8B9Z - chains Z and e of the 43 polymer chains in the assembly; structure by electron microscopy, 3.28 A resolution.

# Chain Z
Molecule: NADH dehydrogenase [ubiquinone] 1 alpha subcomplex subunit 13
From: Drosophila melanogaster
UniProt: Q9W402 (Q9W402_DROME); residue numbers follow UniProt; this construct covers 9-154
Amino-acid sequence (146 residues; row label = number of the first residue in the row):
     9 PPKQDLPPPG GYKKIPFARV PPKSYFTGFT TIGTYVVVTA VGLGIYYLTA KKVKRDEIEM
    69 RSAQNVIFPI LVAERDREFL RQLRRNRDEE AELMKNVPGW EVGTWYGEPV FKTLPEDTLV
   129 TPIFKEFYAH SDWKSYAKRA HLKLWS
Residues lining bound ligands: 1,2-Distearoyl-sn-glycerophosphoethanolamine (3PE): Ile40, Tyr43, Val44

# Chain e
Molecule: NADH dehydrogenase [ubiquinone] iron-sulfur protein 5
From: Drosophila melanogaster
UniProt: Q7K1C0 (Q7K1C0_DROME); residue numbers follow UniProt; this construct covers 2-101
Amino-acid sequence (100 residues; numbered 2 to 101; the number before each row is that of its first residue):
     2 SLTPFLRLPL TDLTGCLINH QTYDKCGKFE MKMMECFEAY GLERGKRECA DLISDFQECV
    62 GMQKQLMRFH AMRNERYKQW LKGERKGQEF FADPPRVDAY

# Interface between chain Z and chain e
Contacting residue pairs (63; chain Z residue first):
  Glu82(Z) with Arg97(e), salt bridge; Asp99(e)
  Arg83(Z) with Ala100(e); Tyr101(e), hydrogen bond (side chain-backbone)
  Glu86(Z) with Arg97(e)
  Phe87(Z) with Tyr101(e), hydrophobic
  Gln90(Z) with Pro96(e)
  Glu97(Z) with Arg77(e), salt bridge; Ala93(e)
  Glu98(Z) with Arg69(e), salt bridge; Met73(e)
  Leu101(Z) with Met73(e); Arg77(e); Gln80(e), hydrogen bond (backbone-side chain)
  Met102(Z) with Met73(e), hydrophobic; Glu76(e)
  Trp108(Z) with Arg69(e); Ala72(e), hydrophobic
  Gly111(Z) with Arg69(e)
  Thr112(Z) with Arg69(e)
  Trp113(Z) with Lys65(e); Met68(e); Arg69(e); Ala72(e), hydrophobic
  Glu116(Z) with Lys65(e)
  Val118(Z) with Glu59(e); Lys65(e)
  Phe119(Z) with Phe30(e), hydrophobic; Asp56(e); Glu59(e)
  Lys120(Z) with Asp56(e), hydrogen bond (backbone-side chain)
  Thr121(Z) with Lys33(e); Asp52(e); Leu53(e); Asp56(e), hydrogen bond
  Leu122(Z) with Phe30(e), hydrophobic; Asp56(e)
  Pro130(Z) with Tyr101(e), hydrogen bond (backbone-side chain)
  Ile131(Z) with Met63(e), hydrophobic; Gln66(e); Tyr101(e)
  Phe132(Z) with Tyr101(e), hydrogen bond (backbone-side chain)
  Lys133(Z) with Leu67(e); Phe70(e)
  Glu134(Z) with Gln66(e); Arg69(e), salt bridge
  Phe135(Z) with Tyr101(e), hydrophobic
  Tyr136(Z) with Pro96(e), hydrophobic
  Ala137(Z) with Phe70(e), hydrophobic; Met73(e), hydrophobic; Arg74(e), hydrogen bond (backbone-side chain)
  His138(Z) with Met73(e), hydrogen bond; Arg77(e); Ala93(e), hydrogen bond (backbone-backbone)
  Ser139(Z) with Arg74(e), hydrogen bond (backbone-side chain); Phe92(e); Pro95(e); Pro96(e)
  Asp140(Z) with Phe92(e)
  Ser143(Z) with Pro95(e)
  Lys146(Z) with Val98(e)
  Arg147(Z) with Val98(e), hydrogen bond (side chain-backbone); Ala100(e)
Interface residues without a listed pair, chain Z (35 interface residues in all): Val105, Pro117
Interface residues without a listed pair, chain e (32 interface residues in all): Lys29, Cys60, Arg86, Asp94

# Summary
35 residues of chain Z and 32 residues of chain e are in contact; the contacts include 11 hydrogen bonds and 4
salt bridges. Polar pairs include Glu82(Z)-Arg97(e), Glu97(Z)-Arg77(e) and Glu98(Z)-Arg69(e). Bound to chain
Z: 1,2-Distearoyl-sn-glycerophosphoethanolamine.
Chain Z is NADH dehydrogenase [ubiquinone] 1 alpha subcomplex subunit 13 and chain e is NADH dehydrogenase
[ubiquinone] iron-sulfur protein 5, both from Drosophila melanogaster; the structure, Drosophila melanogaster
complex I in the Active state (Dm1), was determined by electron microscopy, deposited together with 8BA0.
